Entry 1F8D (X-ray diffraction, 1.40 A resolution); this record covers chain A.

[Chain A]
Molecule: Neuraminidase
Source organism: Influenza A virus (A/tern/Australia/G70C/1975(H11N9))
Notes: EC 3.2.1.18; fragment: integral membrane protein, membrane stalk cleaved by pronase releasing fully active residues 82-468
Sequence (388 residues; row label = number of the first residue in the row; note: 2 numbers in that range are skipped by the numbering (no residue carries them; nothing is unmodelled there); a row labelled like 412A-412B holds insertion residues (412A, then the next letters in order)):
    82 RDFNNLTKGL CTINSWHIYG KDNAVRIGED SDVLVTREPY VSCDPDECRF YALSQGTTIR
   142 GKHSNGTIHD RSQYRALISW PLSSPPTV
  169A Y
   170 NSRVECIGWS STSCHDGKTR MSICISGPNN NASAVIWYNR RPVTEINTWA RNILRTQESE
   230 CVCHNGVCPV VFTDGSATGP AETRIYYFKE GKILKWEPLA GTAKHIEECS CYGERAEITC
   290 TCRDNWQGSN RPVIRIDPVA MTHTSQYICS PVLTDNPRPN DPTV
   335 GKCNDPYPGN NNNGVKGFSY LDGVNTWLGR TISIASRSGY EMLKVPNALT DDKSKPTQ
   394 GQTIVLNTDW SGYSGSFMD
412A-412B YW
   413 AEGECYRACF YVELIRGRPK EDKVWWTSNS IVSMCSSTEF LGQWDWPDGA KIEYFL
Differences from the reference sequence: conflict Met376 (Ile377 in 324880), Asp386 (Glu387 in 324880), Lys387 (Arg388 in 324880)
Disulfide bonds: Cys92-Cys417, Cys124-Cys129, Cys175-Cys193, Cys183-Cys230, Cys232-Cys237, Cys278-Cys291, Cys280-Cys289, Cys318-Cys337, Cys421-Cys447
Covalent attachments: N-acetylglucosamine (NAG) linked to Asn86, Asn146; glycan linked to Asn200
Metal / ion sites: Ca2+: Asp293, Gly297, Asp324, Asn347
Small-molecule neighbours: 9-amino-2-deoxy-2 (9AM; 9-amino-2-deoxy-2,3-dehydro-N-acetyl-neuraminic acid): Arg118, Glu119, Asp151, Arg152, Trp178, Ser179, Ile222, Arg224, Glu227, Ala246, Glu276, Glu277, Arg292, Asn294, Arg371, Tyr406

[In short]
Ligands of chain A: 9-amino-2-deoxy-2. Covalently linked N-acetylglucosamine: at Asn86, Asn146 and Asn200. The
Ca2+ site is built by Asp293, Gly297, Asp324 and Asn347.
Chain A is Neuraminidase (Influenza A virus (A/tern/Australia/G70C/1975(H11N9))); the structure, Native
Influenza Neuraminidase in Complex with 9-amino-2-deoxy-2,3-dehydro-N-neuraminic Acid, was determined by X-ray
diffraction together with 1F8B, 1F8C and 1F8E from the same study.
